PDB entry 8TO6 | electron microscopy, 2.90 A resolution | chains J and K of the 9 polymer chains in the assembly

Chain J:
Molecule: DNA-directed RNA polymerase subunit beta'
Organism: Escherichia coli (strain K12)
Notes: EC 2.7.7.6
UniProtKB: P0A8T7 (RPOC_ECOLI); numbering as in UniProt (aligned over 1-1407)
Amino-acid sequence (1407 residues; numbered 1 to 1407; the number before each row is that of its first residue):
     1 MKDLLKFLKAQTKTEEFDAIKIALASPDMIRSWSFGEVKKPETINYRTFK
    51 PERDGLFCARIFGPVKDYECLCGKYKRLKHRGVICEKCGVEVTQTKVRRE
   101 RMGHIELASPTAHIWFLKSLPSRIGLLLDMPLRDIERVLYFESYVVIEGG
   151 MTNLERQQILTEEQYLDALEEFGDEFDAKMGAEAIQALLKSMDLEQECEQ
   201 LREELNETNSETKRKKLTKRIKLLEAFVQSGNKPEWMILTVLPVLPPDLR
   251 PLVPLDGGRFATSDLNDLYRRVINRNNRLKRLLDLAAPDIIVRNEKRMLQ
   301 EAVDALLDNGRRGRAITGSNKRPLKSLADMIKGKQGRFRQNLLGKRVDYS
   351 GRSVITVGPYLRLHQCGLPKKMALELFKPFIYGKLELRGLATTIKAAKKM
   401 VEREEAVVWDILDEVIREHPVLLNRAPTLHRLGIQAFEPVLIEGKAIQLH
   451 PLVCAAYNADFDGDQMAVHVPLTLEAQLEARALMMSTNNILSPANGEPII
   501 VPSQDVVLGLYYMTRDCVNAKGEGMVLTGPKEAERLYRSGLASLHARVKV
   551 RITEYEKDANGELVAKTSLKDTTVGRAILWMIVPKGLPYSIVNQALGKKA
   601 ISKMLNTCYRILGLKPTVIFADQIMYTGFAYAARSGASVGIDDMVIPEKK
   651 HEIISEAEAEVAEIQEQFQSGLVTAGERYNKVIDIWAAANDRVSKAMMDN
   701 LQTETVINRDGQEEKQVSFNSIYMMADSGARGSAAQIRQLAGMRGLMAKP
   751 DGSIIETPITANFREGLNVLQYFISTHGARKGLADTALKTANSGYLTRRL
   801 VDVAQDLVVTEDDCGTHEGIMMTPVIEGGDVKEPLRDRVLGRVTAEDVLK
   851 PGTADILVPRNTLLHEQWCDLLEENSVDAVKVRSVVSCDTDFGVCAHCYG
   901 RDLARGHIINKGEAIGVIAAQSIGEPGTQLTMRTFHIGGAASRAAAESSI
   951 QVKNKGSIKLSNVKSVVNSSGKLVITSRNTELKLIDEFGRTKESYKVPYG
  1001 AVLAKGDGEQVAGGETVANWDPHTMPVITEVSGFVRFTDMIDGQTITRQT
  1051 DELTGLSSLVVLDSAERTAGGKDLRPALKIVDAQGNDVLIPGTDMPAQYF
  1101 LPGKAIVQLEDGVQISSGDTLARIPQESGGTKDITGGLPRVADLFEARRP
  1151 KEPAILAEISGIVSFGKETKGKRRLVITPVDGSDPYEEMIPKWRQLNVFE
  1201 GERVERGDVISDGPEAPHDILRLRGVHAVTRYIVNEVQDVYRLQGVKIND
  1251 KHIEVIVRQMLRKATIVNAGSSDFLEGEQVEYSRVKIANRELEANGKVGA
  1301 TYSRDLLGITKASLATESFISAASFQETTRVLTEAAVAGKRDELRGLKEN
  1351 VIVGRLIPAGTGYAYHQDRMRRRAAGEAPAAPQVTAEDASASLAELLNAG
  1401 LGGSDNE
Disordered / not traced: 1-15, 931-947, 1127-1134, 1376-1407
Ion coordination: Zn2+ site 1: Cys-72, Cys-85, Cys-88; Mg2+: Asp-460, Asp-462, Asp-464; Zn2+ site 2: Cys-814, Cys-888, Cys-898
Swiss-Prot annotation at these positions:
  - binding site (Zn(2+)): Cys-70, Cys-72, Cys-85, Cys-88, Cys-814, Cys-888, Cys-895, Cys-898
  - binding site (Mg(2+)): Asp-460, Asp-462, Asp-464
  - modified residue: Lys-983 (N6-acetyllysine)
  - mutagenesis: Gln-504 (Q504P: Resistant to antibiotics salinamide A and B), Asn-690 (N690D: Resistant to antibiotics salinamide A and B), Met-697 (M697V: Resistant to antibiotics salinamide A and B), Ala-735 (A735T: Resistant to antibiotics salinamide A and B), Arg-738 (R738C/H/P/S: Resistant to antibiotics salinamide A and B), Ala-748 (A748E: Resistant to antibiotics salinamide A and B), Pro-758 (P758S/T: Resistant to antibiotics salinamide A and B), Phe-763 (F763C: Resistant to antibiotics salinamide A and B), Ser-775 (S775A: Resistant to antibiotics salinamide A and B), Ala-779 (A779T/V: Resistant to antibiotics salinamide A and B), Arg-780 (R780C: Resistant to antibiotics salinamide A and B), Gly-782 (G782A/C: Resistant to antibiotics salinamide A and B), 1 further mutagenesis entry in UniProt

Chain K:
Molecule: DNA-directed RNA polymerase subunit omega
Organism: Escherichia coli (strain K12)
Notes: EC 2.7.7.6
UniProtKB: P0A800 (RPOZ_ECOLI); residues 1-91 here = UniProt positions 1-91
Amino-acid sequence (91 residues; each row starts with the number of its first residue):
     1 MARVTVQDAVEKIGNRFDLVLVAARRARQMQVGGKDPLVPEENDKTTVIA
    51 LREIEEGLINNQILDVRERQEQQEQEAAELQAVTAIAEGRR
Disordered / not traced: 1, 75-91

How chain J and chain K interact:
Residue-residue contacts (39):
  His-364(J) / Val-4(K)
  Glu-414(J) / Lys-45(K)
  Val-415(J) / Lys-45(K)  hydrogen bond (backbone-side chain)
  Arg-417(J) / Asn-43(K)  hydrogen bond (side chain-backbone)
  Glu-418(J) / Ala-2(K)
  Glu-418(J) / Asp-44(K)
  Glu-418(J) / Lys-45(K)  hydrogen bond (side chain-backbone)
  Glu-418(J) / Val-48(K)
  Glu-438(J) / Arg-3(K)
  Thr-473(J) / Arg-28(K)
  Leu-474(J) / Ala-27(K)  hydrophobic
  Leu-474(J) / Arg-28(K)
  Leu-474(J) / Gln-31(K)
  Glu-475(J) / Ala-24(K)
  Glu-475(J) / Arg-28(K)  salt bridge
  Gln-477(J) / Thr-47(K)
  Leu-478(J) / Val-20(K)
  Leu-478(J) / Ala-23(K)
  Leu-478(J) / Ala-24(K)
  Leu-478(J) / Thr-47(K)
  Leu-478(J) / Leu-51(K)  hydrophobic
  Glu-479(J) / Val-20(K)
  Arg-481(J) / Arg-3(K)
  Arg-481(J) / Val-6(K)
  Arg-481(J) / Leu-51(K)
  Ala-482(J) / Arg-16(K)  hydrogen bond (backbone-side chain)
  Ala-482(J) / Val-20(K)  hydrophobic
  Leu-483(J) / Arg-16(K)
  Leu-483(J) / Phe-17(K)  hydrophobic
  Thr-487(J) / Val-4(K)  hydrogen bond (side chain-backbone)
  Leu-614(J) / Gln-7(K)
  Lys-615(J) / Thr-5(K)
  Lys-615(J) / Asp-8(K)  salt bridge
  Arg-905(J) / Arg-16(K)
  Asn-910(J) / Asn-15(K)  hydrogen bond
  Asn-910(J) / Arg-16(K)
  Glu-913(J) / Phe-17(K)
  Gly-1360(J) / Phe-17(K)
  Thr-1361(J) / Leu-21(K)
Interface residues without a listed pair, chain J (26 interface residues in all): Asn-488, Lys-911, Ala-1364
Interface residues without a listed pair, chain K (25 interface residues in all): Leu-19, Glu-42

Overview:
26 residues of chain J face 25 of chain K across their interface; the contacts include 6 hydrogen bonds and 2
salt bridges. Polar contacts include Glu-475(J)/Arg-28(K), Lys-615(J)/Asp-8(K) and Val-415(J)/Lys-45(K). From
UniProt: 8 Zn2+-binding residues, 3 Mg2+-binding residues and 13 mutagenesis sites on chain J.
Here chain J is DNA-directed RNA polymerase subunit beta' and chain K is DNA-directed RNA polymerase subunit
omega, both from Escherichia coli (strain K12). Entry 8TO6 (Escherichia coli RNA polymerase unwinding
intermediate (I1d) at the lambda PR promoter) was determined by electron microscopy, deposited together with
8TO1, 8TO8, 8TOE and 8TOM.
